PDB entry 4X22 | X-ray diffraction, 2.08 A resolution | chain A

== Chain A ==
Molecule: Triosephosphate isomerase
From: Leptospira interrogans serovar Icterohaemorrhagiae str. RGA
Notes: EC 5.3.1.1
Amino-acid sequence (250 residues; row label = number of the first residue in the row):
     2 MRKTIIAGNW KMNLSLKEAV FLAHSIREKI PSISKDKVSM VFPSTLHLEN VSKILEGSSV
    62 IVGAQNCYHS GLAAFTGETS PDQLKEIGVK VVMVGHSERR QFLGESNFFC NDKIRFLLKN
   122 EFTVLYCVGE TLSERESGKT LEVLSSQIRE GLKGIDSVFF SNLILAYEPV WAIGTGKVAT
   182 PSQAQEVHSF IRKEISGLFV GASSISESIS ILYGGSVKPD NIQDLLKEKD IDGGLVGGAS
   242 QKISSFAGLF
Unresolved in the structure: 2
Ligand contacts: 2-(2-methoxyethoxy)ethanol (PG0): Q102, F103, L104, G105, F110

== Summary ==
Chain A binds 2-(2-methoxyethoxy)ethanol.
Chain A is Triosephosphate isomerase (Leptospira interrogans serovar Icterohaemorrhagiae str. RGA); the
structure, Crystal structure of Leptospira Interrogans Triosephosphate Isomerase (LiTIM), was determined by
X-ray diffraction (same publication as 4YMZ, 4YWI, 4YXG, 4Z0J and 4Z0S).
